PDB entry 6W0N | X-ray diffraction, 2.41 A resolution | chains A and B

# Chain A (and B)
Name: Ketohexokinase
Source organism: Homo sapiens
Notes: EC 2.7.1.3; chain B of this document is another copy of the same molecule, construct and numbering; everything in this record applies to it too
UniProt: P50053 (KHK_HUMAN); residues 5-298 here = UniProt positions 5-298
Amino-acid sequence (313 residues; row label = number of the first residue in the row; numbers below 1 keep their minus sign (Met-14 is residue -14)):
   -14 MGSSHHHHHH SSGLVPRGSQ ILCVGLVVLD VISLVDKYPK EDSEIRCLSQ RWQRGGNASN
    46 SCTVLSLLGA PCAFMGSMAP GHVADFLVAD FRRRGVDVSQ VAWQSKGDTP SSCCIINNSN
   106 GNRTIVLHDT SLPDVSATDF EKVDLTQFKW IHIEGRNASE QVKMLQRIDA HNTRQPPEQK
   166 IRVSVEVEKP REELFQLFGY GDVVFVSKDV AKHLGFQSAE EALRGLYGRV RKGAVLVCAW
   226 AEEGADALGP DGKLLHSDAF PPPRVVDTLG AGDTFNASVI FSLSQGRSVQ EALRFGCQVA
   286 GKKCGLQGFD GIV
Unresolved in the structure: -14 to 2 (chain B: -14 to -3)
Sequence notes: expression tag (-14 to 4)
Residues lining bound ligands: RYS (6-[(3S,4R)-3,4-bis(oxidanyl)pyrrolidin-1-yl]-2-[(3S)-3-methyl-3-oxidanyl-pyrrolidin-1-yl]-4-(trifluoromethyl)pyridine-3-carbonitrile): Asn105, Asn107, Ala224, Trp225, Ala226, Glu227, Ala244, Pro246, Pro247, Val250, Thr253, Ala256, Gly257, Phe260, Cys282, Ala285, Gly286, Cys289
Curated features (UniProtKB/Swiss-Prot):
  - binding site (beta-D-fructose): Asp15, Gly41, Asn42, Asn45, Asp258
  - binding site (ATP): Arg108, Ala226 to Gly229, Gly255 to Asp258
  - natural variant: Gly40 (G40R: In FRUCT), Ala43 (A43T: In FRUCT)

# Chain A / chain B interface
Pairs across the interface (71):
  Leu14(A) - Trp37(B)  hydrophobic
  Ser18(A) - Val111(B)
  Val20(A) - Val111(B)  hydrophobic
  Tyr23(A) - Tyr23(B)  hydrophobic
  Tyr23(A) - Pro24(B)  hydrogen bond (side chain-backbone)
  Tyr23(A) - Glu26(B)
  Pro24(A) - Tyr23(B)  hydrogen bond (backbone-side chain)
  Pro24(A) - Thr109(B)
  Pro24(A) - Val111(B)  hydrophobic
  Lys25(A) - Thr109(B)
  Glu26(A) - Tyr23(B)
  Glu26(A) - Asn102(B)  hydrogen bond
  Glu26(A) - Asn105(B)
  Glu26(A) - Asn107(B)  hydrogen bond
  Glu26(A) - Thr109(B)
  Asp27(A) - Asn107(B)
  Asp27(A) - Arg108(B)
  Asp27(A) - Thr109(B)  hydrogen bond (backbone-side chain)
  Ser28(A) - Thr109(B)
  Ser28(A) - Ile110(B)  hydrogen bond (backbone-backbone)
  Glu29(A) - Ile110(B)
  Glu29(A) - Leu112(B)
  Ile30(A) - Ile110(B)  hydrogen bond (backbone-backbone)
  Ile30(A) - Val111(B)
  Ile30(A) - Leu112(B)  hydrogen bond (backbone-backbone)
  Arg31(A) - Leu112(B)
  Arg31(A) - His113(B)  hydrogen bond (side chain-backbone)
  Cys32(A) - Val111(B)  hydrophobic
  Cys32(A) - Leu112(B)  hydrogen bond (backbone-backbone)
  Cys32(A) - Asp114(B)
  Leu33(A) - Asp114(B)
  Ser34(A) - Asp114(B)
  Gln35(A) - Asp93(B)
  Gln35(A) - Thr94(B)  hydrogen bond (side chain-backbone)
  Gln35(A) - Ser96(B)  hydrogen bond (side chain-backbone)
  Gln35(A) - His113(B)
  Gln35(A) - Asp114(B)  hydrogen bond (side chain-backbone)
  Trp37(A) - Trp37(B)  hydrophobic
  Trp37(A) - His67(B)
  Trp37(A) - Val68(B)
  Phe71(A) - His67(B)
  Ser96(A) - Gln35(B)  hydrogen bond
  Cys98(A) - Val16(B)  hydrophobic
  Cys98(A) - Cys98(B)  hydrophobic
  Ile100(A) - Ile100(B)  hydrophobic
  Asn102(A) - Glu26(B)  hydrogen bond
  Asn107(A) - Glu26(B)
  Asn107(A) - Asp27(B)
  Arg108(A) - Asp27(B)  salt bridge
  Arg108(A) - Ser28(B)
  Arg108(A) - Glu29(B)  salt bridge
  Thr109(A) - Pro24(B)
  Thr109(A) - Lys25(B)
  Thr109(A) - Glu26(B)
  Thr109(A) - Asp27(B)  hydrogen bond (side chain-backbone)
  Thr109(A) - Ser28(B)
  Ile110(A) - Ser28(B)  hydrogen bond (backbone-backbone)
  Ile110(A) - Glu29(B)
  Ile110(A) - Ile30(B)  hydrogen bond (backbone-backbone)
  Val111(A) - Ser18(B)
  Val111(A) - Val20(B)  hydrophobic
  Val111(A) - Ile30(B)
  Val111(A) - Cys32(B)  hydrophobic
  Leu112(A) - Ile30(B)  hydrogen bond (backbone-backbone)
  Leu112(A) - Arg31(B)
  Leu112(A) - Cys32(B)  hydrogen bond (backbone-backbone)
  His113(A) - Cys32(B)
  His113(A) - Gln35(B)
  Asp114(A) - Arg31(B)  salt bridge
  Glu173(A) - Glu29(B)
  Lys174(A) - Glu29(B)
Other interface residues (no listed pair), chain A (38 interface residues in all): Val16, His67, Ser97, Asn105, Arg141, Thr253
Other interface residues (no listed pair), chain B (33 interface residues in all): Pro95

# Summary
38 residues of chain A and 33 residues of chain B are in contact; the contacts include 20 hydrogen bonds and 3
salt bridges. Polar contacts include Arg108(A)-Asp27(B), Arg108(A)-Glu29(B) and Asp114(A)-Arg31(B). Ligands of
chain A: compound RYS.
Chain A and chain B are both Ketohexokinase (Homo sapiens); the structure, Structure of KHK in complex with
compound 2, was determined by X-ray diffraction, deposited together with 6W0W, 6W0X, 6W0Y and 6W0Z.
